Entry 5H10 (X-ray diffraction, 3.21 A resolution); this record covers chains A and C of the 6 polymer chains in the assembly.

== Chain A (and C) ==
Name: TNF receptor-associated factor 1
From: Homo sapiens
Notes: chain C of this document is another copy of the same molecule, construct and numbering; everything in this record applies to it too
UniProt: Q13077 (TRAF1_HUMAN); residue numbers follow UniProt; this construct covers 220-416
Sequence (205 residues; row label = number of the first residue in the row):
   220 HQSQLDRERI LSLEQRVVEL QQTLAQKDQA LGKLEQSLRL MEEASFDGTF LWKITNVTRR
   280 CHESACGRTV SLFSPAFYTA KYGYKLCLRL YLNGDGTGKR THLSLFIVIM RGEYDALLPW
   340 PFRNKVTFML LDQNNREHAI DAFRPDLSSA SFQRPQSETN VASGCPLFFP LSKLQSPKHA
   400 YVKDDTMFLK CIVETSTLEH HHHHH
Not modelled in the structure: 220-223, 416-424 (chain C: 220, 416-424)
Construct notes: expression tag (417-424)

== How chain A and chain C interact ==
Residue-residue contacts (40):
  Asp-225(A) / Asp-225(C)
  Ile-229(A) / Asp-225(C)
  Ile-229(A) / Arg-228(C)
  Ile-229(A) / Ile-229(C)  hydrophobic
  Ile-229(A) / Leu-232(C)
  Leu-230(A) / Arg-228(C)
  Leu-232(A) / Leu-232(C)  hydrophobic
  Glu-233(A) / Leu-232(C)
  Glu-233(A) / Arg-235(C)  salt bridge
  Val-236(A) / Leu-232(C)  hydrophobic
  Val-236(A) / Arg-235(C)
  Leu-239(A) / Leu-239(C)  hydrophobic
  Gln-240(A) / Arg-235(C)
  Gln-240(A) / Leu-239(C)
  Leu-243(A) / Leu-239(C)  hydrophobic
  Leu-243(A) / Thr-242(C)
  Leu-243(A) / Leu-243(C)  hydrophobic
  Asp-247(A) / Lys-246(C)  salt bridge
  Leu-250(A) / Lys-246(C)
  Leu-250(A) / Ala-249(C)  hydrophobic
  Leu-250(A) / Leu-250(C)
  Leu-250(A) / Leu-253(C)
  Glu-254(A) / Leu-253(C)
  Leu-257(A) / Ser-256(C)
  Leu-257(A) / Leu-257(C)  hydrophobic
  Met-260(A) / Met-260(C)  hydrophobic
  Glu-261(A) / Lys-300(C)  hydrogen bond (backbone-side chain)
  Ala-263(A) / Lys-300(C)
  Ser-264(A) / Tyr-301(C)
  Thr-268(A) / Tyr-301(C)
  Phe-269(A) / Tyr-301(C)
  Leu-270(A) / Tyr-301(C)  hydrogen bond (backbone-side chain)
  Leu-270(A) / Tyr-333(C)  hydrophobic
  Leu-270(A) / Leu-336(C)  hydrophobic
  Lys-272(A) / Glu-332(C)  salt bridge
  Lys-272(A) / Tyr-333(C)
  Leu-350(A) / Leu-336(C)  hydrophobic
  Gln-352(A) / Ala-335(C)
  Phe-407(A) / Tyr-333(C)  hydrophobic
  Phe-407(A) / Leu-336(C)  hydrophobic
Also at the interface, not in a pair above, chain A (27 interface residues in all): Arg-226, Leu-253, Glu-262
Also at the interface, not in a pair above, chain C (22 interface residues in all): Val-236

== Summary ==
27 residues of chain A face 22 of chain C across their interface, with 2 hydrogen bonds and 3 salt bridges.
Polar pairs include Glu-233(A)/Arg-235(C), Asp-247(A)/Lys-246(C) and Lys-272(A)/Glu-332(C).
Chain A and chain C are both TNF receptor-associated factor 1 (Homo sapiens); the structure, TRAF1-TANk
complex, was determined by X-ray diffraction.
